Entry 2C4H (X-ray diffraction, 2.15 A resolution); this record covers chain A.

Chain A:
Name: Acetylcholinesterase
From: Torpedo californica
Notes: EC 3.1.1.7
Reference sequence: P04058 (ACES_TORCA); residues 1-537 here correspond to UniProt positions 22-558 (UniProt number = residue number + 21)
Chain sequence (537 residues; each row starts with the number of its first residue):
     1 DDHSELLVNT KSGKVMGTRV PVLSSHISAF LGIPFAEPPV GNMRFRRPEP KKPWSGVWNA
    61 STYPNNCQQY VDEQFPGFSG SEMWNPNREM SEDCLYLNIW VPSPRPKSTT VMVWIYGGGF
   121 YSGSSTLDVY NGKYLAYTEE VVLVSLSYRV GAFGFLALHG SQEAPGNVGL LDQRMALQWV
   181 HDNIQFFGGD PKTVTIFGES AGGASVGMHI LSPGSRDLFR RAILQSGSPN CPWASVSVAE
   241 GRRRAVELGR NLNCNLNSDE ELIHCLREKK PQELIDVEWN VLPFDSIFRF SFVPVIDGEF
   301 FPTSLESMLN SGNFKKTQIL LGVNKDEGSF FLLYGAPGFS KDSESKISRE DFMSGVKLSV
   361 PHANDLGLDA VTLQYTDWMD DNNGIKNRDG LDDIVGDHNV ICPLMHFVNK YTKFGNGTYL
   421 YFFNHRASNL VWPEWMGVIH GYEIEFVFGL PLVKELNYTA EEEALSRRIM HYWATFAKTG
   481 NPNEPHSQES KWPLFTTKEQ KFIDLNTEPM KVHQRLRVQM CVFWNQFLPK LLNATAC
Not modelled in the structure: 1-3, 537
Disulfide bonds: C67-C94, C254-C265, C402-C521
Glycans and other covalent adducts: N-acetylglucosamine (NAG) linked to N59, N416; acetyl group (ACE) linked to S200
Ligand contacts:
  - acetyl group (ACE): G117, G118, G119, E199, A201, W233, F288, F290, F331, H440
  - acetylthiocholine (AT3), molecule 1: Y70, Y121, W279, F330, F331, Y334
  - acetylthiocholine (AT3), molecule 2: W84, G117, G118, Y130, E199, F330, I439, H440, Y442, I444
Swiss-Prot annotation at these positions:
  - active site: S200 (Acyl-ester intermediate), E327 (Charge relay system), H440 (Charge relay system)
  - glycosylation (N-linked (GlcNAc...) asparagine): N59, N416, N457, N533
Reported in the primary citation:
  - binding site for acetyl group: G118, G119, S200, A201
  - catalytic residues: S200
  - binding site for acetate ion: G118, G119, A201, H440
  - binding site for acetylthiocholine: W84, E199, F330, H440
  - conformationally variable residues (side-chain flip): F330
  - catalytic residues: E327 (citing earlier work)

In short:
Chain A binds acetylthiocholine. N-acetylglucosamine is covalently linked to N59 and N416. Covalently linked
acetyl group: at S200. From UniProt: 3 active-site residues. The paper reports catalytic residues S200 and
E327; a binding site for acetyl group at G118, G119 and S200 among others.
Chain A is Acetylcholinesterase (Torpedo californica); the structure, Torpedo californica acetylcholinesterase
in complex with 500mM acetylthiocholine, was determined by X-ray diffraction together with 2C58, 2C5F and 2C5G
from the same study.
